PDB entry 6IS8 | X-ray diffraction, 1.68 A resolution | chains B and C of the 4 polymer chains in the assembly

# Chain B
Protein: Monokaryotic chloroplast 1
Organism: Zea mays
Notes: fragment: RuvC domain
Reference sequence: B4FCI7 (B4FCI7_MAIZE); numbering as in UniProt (aligned over 109-271)
Amino-acid sequence (174 residues; each row starts with the number of its first residue):
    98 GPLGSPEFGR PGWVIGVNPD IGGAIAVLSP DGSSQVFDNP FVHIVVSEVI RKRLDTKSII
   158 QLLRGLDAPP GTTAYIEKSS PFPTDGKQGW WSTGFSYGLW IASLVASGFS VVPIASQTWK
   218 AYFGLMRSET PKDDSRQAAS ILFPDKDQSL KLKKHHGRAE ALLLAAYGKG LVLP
Not modelled in the structure: 98-108
Differences from the reference sequence: expression tag (98-108); engineered mutation Asn115 (Asp in B4FCI7)
Bound ions: Mg2+: Asn115, Asp117 (shared with DC26(C) of chain C)

# Chain C
Molecule: 33-nt DNA strand
Sequence (33 nucleotides; numbered 1 to 33; the number before each row is that of its first residue):
     1 CAATCGTAGG AGACCTTTGG TCTCCCTGCA GAT
Bound ions: Mg2+: DC26 (shared with Asn115(B), Asp117(B) of chain B)

# Chain B / chain C interface
Pairs across the interface - 39 pairs, chain B then chain C:
  Asp117(B) - DC26(C)  sugar contact
  Asp117(B) - DT27(C)  phosphate contact
  Ile118(B) - DT27(C)  hydrogen bond to the phosphate
  Val146(B) - DC29(C)  phosphate contact
  Arg148(B) - DG28(C)  salt bridge to the phosphate
  Arg148(B) - DC29(C)  salt bridge to the phosphate
  Arg150(B) - DG28(C)  salt bridge to the phosphate
  Lys175(B) - DG12(C)  hydrogen bond to the phosphate
  Lys175(B) - DA13(C)  salt bridge to the phosphate
  Ser177(B) - DG10(C)  hydrogen bond to the base
  Ser177(B) - DA11(C)  sugar contact
  Ser177(B) - DG12(C)  sugar contact
  Ser177(B) - DC25(C)  base contact
  Pro178(B) - DG10(C)  base contact
  Pro178(B) - DC25(C)  base contact
  Phe179(B) - DG10(C)  base contact
  Phe179(B) - DC24(C)  base contact
  Phe179(B) - DC25(C)  stacking on the base
  Pro180(B) - DG10(C)  base contact
  Asp182(B) - DC25(C)  hydrogen bond to the base
  Asp182(B) - DC26(C)  base contact
  Gln185(B) - DG28(C)  sugar contact
  Gly186(B) - DT27(C)  sugar contact
  Trp187(B) - DG10(C)  sugar contact
  Ser189(B) - DT27(C)  sugar contact
  Ser189(B) - DG28(C)  phosphate contact
  Thr190(B) - DC26(C)  sugar contact
  Ala212(B) - DG12(C)  phosphate contact
  Ala212(B) - DA13(C)  sugar contact
  Ser213(B) - DC24(C)  sugar contact
  Gln214(B) - DT23(C)  hydrogen bond to the base
  Gln214(B) - DC24(C)  sugar contact
  Thr215(B) - DA13(C)  sugar contact
  Lys217(B) - DC24(C)  phosphate contact
  Lys217(B) - DC25(C)  salt bridge to the phosphate
  Met223(B) - DT23(C)  phosphate contact
  Met223(B) - DC24(C)  phosphate contact
  Arg224(B) - DT23(C)  salt bridge to the phosphate
  Arg224(B) - DC24(C)  salt bridge to the phosphate
Other interface residues (no listed pair), chain B (27 interface residues in all): Asn115, Ile147, Lys149, Glu257

# Summary
The interface between chain B and chain C involves 27 residues on one side and 11 on the other; the contacts
include 5 hydrogen bonds, 7 salt bridges and 1 aromatic stacking contact. Among the polar pairs are
Ser177(B)-DG10(C), Asp182(B)-DC25(C) and Gln214(B)-DT23(C).
Chain B is Monokaryotic chloroplast 1 (Zea mays) and chain C is a 33-nt DNA strand; the structure, Crystal
structure of ZmMoc1 D115N mutant in complex with Holliday junction, was determined by X-ray diffraction (same
publication as 6IS9, 6JRF and 6JRG).
